7B5F - chains B and G of the 6 polymer chains in the assembly; structure by electron microscopy, 2.90 A resolution.

== Chain B ==
Name: Echovirus 18 viral protein 2
From: Echovirus E18
Notes: EC 3.4.22.29, 3.6.1.15, 3.4.22.28, 2.7.7.48
UniProt: Q8V635 (Q8V635_9ENTO); residues 1-260 here correspond to UniProt positions 70-329 (UniProt number = residue number + 69)
Sequence (260 residues; numbered 1 to 260; the number before each row is that of its first residue):
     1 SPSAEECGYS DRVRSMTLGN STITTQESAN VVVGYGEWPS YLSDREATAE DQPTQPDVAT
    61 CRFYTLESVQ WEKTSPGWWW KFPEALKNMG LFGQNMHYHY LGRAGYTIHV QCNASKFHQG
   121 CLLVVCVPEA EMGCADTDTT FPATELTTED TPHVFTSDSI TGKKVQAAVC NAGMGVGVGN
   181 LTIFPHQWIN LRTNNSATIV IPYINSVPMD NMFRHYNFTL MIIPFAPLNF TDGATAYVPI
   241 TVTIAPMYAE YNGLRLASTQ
Unresolved in the structure: 1-10, 149

== Chain G ==
Name: IgG receptor FcRn large subunit p51
From: Homo sapiens
UniProt: P55899 (FCGRN_HUMAN); residues 1-267 here correspond to UniProt positions 24-290 (UniProt number = residue number + 23)
Sequence (267 residues; row label = number of the first residue in the row):
     1 AESHLSLLYH LTAVSSPAPG TPAFWVSGWL GPQQYLSYNS LRGEAEPCGA WVWENQVSWY
    61 WEKETTDLRI KEKLFLEAFK ALGGKGPYTL QGLLGCELGP DNTSVPTAKF ALNGEEFMNF
   121 DLKQGTWGGD WPEALAISQR WQQQDKAANK ELTFLLFSCP HRLREHLERG RGNLEWKEPP
   181 SMRLKARPSS PGFSVLTCSA FSFYPPELQL RFLRNGLAAG TGQGDFGPNS DGSFHASSSL
   241 TVKSGDEHHY CCIVQHAGLA QPLRVEL
Unresolved in the structure: 1-5, 20-21, 43-67, 99-103, 171-267
Curated features (UniProtKB/Swiss-Prot):
  - glycosylation: N102 (N-linked (GlcNAc...) asparagine)

== Chain B / chain G interface ==
Contacting residue pairs - 10 pairs, chain B then chain G:
  D138(B) - K80(G)
  D138(B) - R140(G)  hydrogen bond (backbone-side chain)
  T139(B) - K80(G)  hydrogen bond (side chain-backbone)
  T140(B) - K80(G)  hydrogen bond (backbone-backbone)
  T140(B) - A81(G)
  T140(B) - G83(G)
  F141(B) - G83(G)
  P142(B) - G83(G)
  K163(B) - G83(G)
  K163(B) - G84(G)
Also at the interface, not in a pair above, chain G (6 interface residues in all): L82

== Summary ==
Chain B and chain G each contribute 6 residues to their interface; the contacts include 3 hydrogen bonds.
Polar pairs include D138(B)-R140(G), T139(B)-K80(G) and T140(B)-K80(G).
Chain B is Echovirus 18 viral protein 2 (Echovirus E18) and chain G is IgG receptor FcRn large subunit p51
(Homo sapiens); the structure, Structure of echovirus 18 in complex with neonatal Fc receptor, was determined
by electron microscopy.
